PDB entry 5U8T | electron microscopy, 4.90 A resolution (low resolution: residue-level contacts below are approximate; hydrogen-bond / salt-bridge calls are withheld) | chains 3 and F of the 12 polymer chains in the assembly

# Chain 3
Name: DNA replication licensing factor MCM3
Source organism: Saccharomyces cerevisiae (strain ATCC 204508 / S288c)
Notes: EC 3.6.4.12
UniProtKB: P24279 (MCM3_YEAST); residue numbers follow UniProt; this construct covers 1-971
Amino-acid sequence (971 residues; each row starts with the number of its first residue):
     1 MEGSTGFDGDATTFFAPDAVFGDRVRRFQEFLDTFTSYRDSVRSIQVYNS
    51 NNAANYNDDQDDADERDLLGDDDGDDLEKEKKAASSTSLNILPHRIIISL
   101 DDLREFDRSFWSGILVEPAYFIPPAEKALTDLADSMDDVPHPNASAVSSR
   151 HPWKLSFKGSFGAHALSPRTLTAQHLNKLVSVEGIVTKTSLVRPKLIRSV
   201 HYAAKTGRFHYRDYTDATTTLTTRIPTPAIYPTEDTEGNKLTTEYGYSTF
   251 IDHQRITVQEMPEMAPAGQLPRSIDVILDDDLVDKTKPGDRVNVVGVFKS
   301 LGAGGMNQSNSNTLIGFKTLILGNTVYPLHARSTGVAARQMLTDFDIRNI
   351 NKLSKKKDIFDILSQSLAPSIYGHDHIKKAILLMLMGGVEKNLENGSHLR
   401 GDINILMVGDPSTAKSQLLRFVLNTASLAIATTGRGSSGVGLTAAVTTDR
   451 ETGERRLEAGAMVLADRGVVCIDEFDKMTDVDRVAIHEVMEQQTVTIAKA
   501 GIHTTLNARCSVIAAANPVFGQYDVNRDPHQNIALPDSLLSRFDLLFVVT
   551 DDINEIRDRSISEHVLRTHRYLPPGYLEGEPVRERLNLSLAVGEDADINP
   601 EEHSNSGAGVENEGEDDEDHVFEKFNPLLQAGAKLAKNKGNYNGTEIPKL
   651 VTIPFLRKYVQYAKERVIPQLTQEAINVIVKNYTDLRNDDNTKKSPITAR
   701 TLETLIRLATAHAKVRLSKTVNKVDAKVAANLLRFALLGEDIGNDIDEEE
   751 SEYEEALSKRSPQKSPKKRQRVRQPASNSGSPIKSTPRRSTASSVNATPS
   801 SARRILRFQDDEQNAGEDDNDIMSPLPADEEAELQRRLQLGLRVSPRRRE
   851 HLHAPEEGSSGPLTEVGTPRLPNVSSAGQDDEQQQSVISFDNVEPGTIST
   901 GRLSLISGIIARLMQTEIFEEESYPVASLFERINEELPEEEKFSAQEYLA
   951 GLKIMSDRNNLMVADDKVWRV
Not modelled in the structure: 1-17, 57-90, 141-150, 331-338, 571-650, 739-971
Small-molecule neighbours: AMP-PNP (ANP; phosphoaminophosphonic acid-adenylate ester): Ser-370, Ile-371, Tyr-372, Asp-410, Pro-411, Ser-412, Thr-413, Ala-414, Lys-415, Ser-416, Gln-417, Asp-473, Glu-474, Asn-517
UniProt features mapped onto this chain:
  - motif: Ser-541 to Asp-544 (Arginine finger)
  - binding site (ATP): Gly-409 to Ser-416
  - modified residue: Ser-761 (Phosphoserine), Ser-777 (Phosphoserine), Ser-781 (Phosphoserine), Thr-868 (Phosphothreonine)
  - mutagenesis: Lys-415 (K415A: No effect on MCM2-7 complex helicase activity. Loss of MCM2-7 complex helicase activity; when associated with MCM5 A-422. Reduces MCM2-7 complex helicase activity ...)

# Chain F
Molecule: 14-nt DNA strand
Source organism: Saccharomyces cerevisiae
Sequence (14 nucleotides; row label = number of the first residue in the row):
     1 TTTTTTTTTTTTTT

# How chain 3 and chain F interact
Pairs across the interface - 10 pairs, chain 3 then chain F:
  Ser-438(3) / DT9(F)
  Ala-444(3) / DT7(F)
  Ala-444(3) / DT8(F)
  Thr-447(3) / DT7(F)
  Thr-448(3) / DT5(F)
  Thr-448(3) / DT6(F)
  Arg-455(3) / DT6(F)
  Arg-455(3) / DT7(F)
  Lys-499(3) / DT7(F)
  Lys-499(3) / DT8(F)
Also at the interface, not in a pair above, chain 3 (9 interface residues in all): Ser-437, Ala-445, Asp-449

# Summary
9 residues of chain 3 face 5 of chain F across their interface. Ligands of chain 3: AMP-PNP. From UniProt: 8
ATP-binding residues and one mutagenesis site on chain 3.
Chain 3 is DNA replication licensing factor MCM3 (Saccharomyces cerevisiae (strain ATCC 204508 / S288c)) and
chain F is a 14-nt DNA strand (Saccharomyces cerevisiae); the structure, Structure of Eukaryotic CMG Helicase
at a Replication Fork and Implications, was determined by electron microscopy (same publication as 5U8S).
